Entry 1FXS (X-ray diffraction, 2.30 A resolution); this record covers chain A.

[Chain A]
Protein: Protein (GDP-fucose synthetase)
Organism: Escherichia coli
UniProt: P32055 (FCL_ECOLI); residues 1-321 here = UniProt positions 1-321
Amino-acid sequence (321 residues; each row starts with the number of its first residue):
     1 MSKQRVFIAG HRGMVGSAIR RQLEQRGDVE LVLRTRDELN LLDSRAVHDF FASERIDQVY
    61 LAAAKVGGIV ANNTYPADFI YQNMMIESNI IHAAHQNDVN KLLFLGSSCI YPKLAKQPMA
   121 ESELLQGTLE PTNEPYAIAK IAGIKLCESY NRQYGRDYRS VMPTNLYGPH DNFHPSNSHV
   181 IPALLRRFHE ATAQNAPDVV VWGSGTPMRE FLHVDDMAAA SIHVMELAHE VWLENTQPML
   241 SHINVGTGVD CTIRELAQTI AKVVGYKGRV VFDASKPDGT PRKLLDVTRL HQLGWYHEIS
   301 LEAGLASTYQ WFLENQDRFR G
Not modelled in the structure: 1-2, 320-321
Ligand contacts: NADP (NAP; NADP nicotinamide-adenine-dinucleotide phosphate): G10, R12, G13, M14, V15, G16, R36, L39, N40, L41, L42, A62, A63, A64, V66, I86, L105, G106, S107, S108, Y136, K140, P163, T164, N165, L166
Curated features (UniProtKB/Swiss-Prot):
  - active site: Y136 (Proton donor/acceptor)
  - binding site (NADP(+)): G10 to G16, R36 to L41, L105 to S108, K140, P163 to L166, H179
  - binding site (substrate): R187, W202, R209, D278
  - site: S107 (Important for catalytic activity), C109 (Important for catalytic activity), K140 (Lowers pKa of active site Tyr)
  - mutagenesis: S107 (S107A: Nearly abolishes catalytic activity. Minor effect of affinity for NADPH and substrate), C109 (C109A: Nearly abolishes catalytic activity), Y136 (Y136E: Abolishes enzyme activity), K140 (K140R: Reduces catalytic activity 20-fold; K140S: Nearly abolishes catalytic activity), H179 (H179N: Nearly abolishes catalytic activity), R187 (R187A: Decreases affinity for the substrate GDP-4-keto-6-deoxymannose)

[Overview]
Chain A binds NADP. UniProt lists active-site residue Y136, 23 NADP+-binding residues, 4 substrate-binding
residues and 6 mutagenesis sites.
Chain A is Protein (GDP-fucose synthetase) (Escherichia coli); the structure, GDP-fucose synthetase from
escherichia coli complex with NADP, was determined by X-ray diffraction, deposited together with 1BSV and
1GFS.
